1RNO - chain A; structure by X-ray diffraction, 1.90 A resolution.

== Chain A ==
Molecule: Ribonuclease A
Source organism: Bos taurus
Notes: EC 3.1.27.5
Reference sequence: P61823 (RNAS1_BOVIN); residues 1-124 here correspond to UniProt positions 27-150 (UniProt number = residue number + 26)
Amino-acid sequence (124 residues; row label = number of the first residue in the row):
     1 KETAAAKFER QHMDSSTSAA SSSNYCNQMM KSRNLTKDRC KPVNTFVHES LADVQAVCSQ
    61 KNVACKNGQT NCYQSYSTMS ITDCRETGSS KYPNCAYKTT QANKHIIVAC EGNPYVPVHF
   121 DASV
Not modelled in the structure: 1
UniProt features mapped onto this chain:
  - active site: His12 (Proton acceptor), His119 (Proton donor)
  - binding site (substrate): Lys7, Arg10, Lys41 to Thr45, Lys66, Arg85
  - glycosylation: Lys1 (N-linked (Glc) (glycation) lysine), Lys7 (N-linked (Glc) (glycation) lysine), Asn34 (N-linked (GlcNAc...) asparagine), Lys37 (N-linked (Glc) (glycation) lysine), Lys41 (N-linked (Glc) (glycation) lysine)
Disulfide bonds: Cys26-Cys84, Cys40-Cys95, Cys58-Cys110, Cys65-Cys72

== Overview ==
Curated annotation (UniProt) lists active-site residues His12 and His119 and 9 substrate-binding residues.
Chain A is Ribonuclease A (Bos taurus); the structure, Ribonuclease A crystallized from 80% ammonium sulphate,
was determined by X-ray diffraction together with 1RNW, 1RNZ, 1RNX, 1RNY and 1RNQ from the same study.
